Entry 2IAA (X-ray diffraction, 1.95 A resolution); this record covers chains A and C of the 3 polymer chains in the assembly.

# Chain A
Protein: Aromatic Amine Dehydrogenase
From: Alcaligenes faecalis
Notes: EC 1.4.99.4
Reference sequence: P84888 (AAUB_ALCFA); numbering as in UniProt (aligned over 1-390)
Sequence (390 residues; each row starts with the number of its first residue):
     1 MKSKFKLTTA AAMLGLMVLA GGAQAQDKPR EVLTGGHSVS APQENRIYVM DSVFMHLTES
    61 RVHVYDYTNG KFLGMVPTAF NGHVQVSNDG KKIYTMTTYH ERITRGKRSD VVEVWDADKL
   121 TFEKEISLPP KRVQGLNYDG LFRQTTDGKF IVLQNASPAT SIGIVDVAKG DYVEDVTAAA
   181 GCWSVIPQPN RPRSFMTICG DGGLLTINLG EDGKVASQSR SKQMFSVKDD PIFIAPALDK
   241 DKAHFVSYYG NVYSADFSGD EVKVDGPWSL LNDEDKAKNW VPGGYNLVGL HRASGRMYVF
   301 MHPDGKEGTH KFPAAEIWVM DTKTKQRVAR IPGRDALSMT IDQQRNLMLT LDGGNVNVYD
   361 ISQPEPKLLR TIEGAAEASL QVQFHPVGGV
Unresolved in the structure: 1-28, 388-390
Disulfide bonds: Cys182-Cys199

# Chain C
Protein: Azurin
From: Alcaligenes faecalis
Reference sequence: P00281 (AZUR_ALCFA); residues 2-129 here correspond to UniProt positions 1-128 (UniProt number = residue number - 1)
Sequence (128 residues; row label = number of the first residue in the row):
     2 ACDVSIEGND SMQFNTKSIV VDKTCKEFTI NLKHTGKLPK AAMGHNVVVS KKSDESAVAT
    62 DGMKAGLNND YVKAGDERVI AHTSVIGGGE TDSVTFDVSK LKEGEDYAFF CSFPGHWSIM
   122 KGTIELGS
Disulfide bonds: Cys3-Cys26
Metal / ion sites: Cu ion: His46, Cys112, His117, Met121

# Interface between chain A and chain C
Residue-residue contacts (11):
  Ser157(A) - Ala43(C)
  Pro158(A) - Ala43(C)
  Pro158(A) - Met44(C)  hydrophobic
  Ala159(A) - Ala42(C)
  Ala159(A) - Ala43(C)
  Ala180(A) - Met64(C)
  Ala180(A) - Tyr72(C)
  Asp201(A) - Thr61(C)
  Asp201(A) - Lys65(C)  salt bridge
  Arg220(A) - Met64(C)
  Arg220(A) - Lys65(C)
Also at the interface, not in a pair above, chain A (7 interface residues in all): Gly181
Also at the interface, not in a pair above, chain C (9 interface residues in all): Phe114, Pro115

# Overview
7 residues of chain A and 9 residues of chain C are in contact, with 1 salt bridge. Its one salt-bridged
contact is Asp201(A)-Lys65(C). His46(C), Cys112(C), His117(C) and Met121(C) form the Cu ion site.
Chain A is Aromatic Amine Dehydrogenase and chain C is Azurin, both from Alcaligenes faecalis; the structure,
Crystal Structure of an Electron Transfer Complex Between Aromatic Amine Dephydrogenase and Azurin from
Alcaligenes Faecalis ..., was determined by X-ray diffraction, deposited together with 2H3X and 2H47.
